Entry 6GVH (X-ray diffraction, 2.74 A resolution); this record covers chain A.

# Chain A
Name: Phosphatidylinositol 4,5-bisphosphate 3-kinase catalytic subunit alpha isoform
Organism: Homo sapiens
Notes: EC 2.7.1.153, 2.7.11.1
UniProtKB: P42336 (PK3CA_HUMAN); numbering as in UniProt (aligned over 107-1068)
Chain sequence (962 residues; each row starts with the number of its first residue):
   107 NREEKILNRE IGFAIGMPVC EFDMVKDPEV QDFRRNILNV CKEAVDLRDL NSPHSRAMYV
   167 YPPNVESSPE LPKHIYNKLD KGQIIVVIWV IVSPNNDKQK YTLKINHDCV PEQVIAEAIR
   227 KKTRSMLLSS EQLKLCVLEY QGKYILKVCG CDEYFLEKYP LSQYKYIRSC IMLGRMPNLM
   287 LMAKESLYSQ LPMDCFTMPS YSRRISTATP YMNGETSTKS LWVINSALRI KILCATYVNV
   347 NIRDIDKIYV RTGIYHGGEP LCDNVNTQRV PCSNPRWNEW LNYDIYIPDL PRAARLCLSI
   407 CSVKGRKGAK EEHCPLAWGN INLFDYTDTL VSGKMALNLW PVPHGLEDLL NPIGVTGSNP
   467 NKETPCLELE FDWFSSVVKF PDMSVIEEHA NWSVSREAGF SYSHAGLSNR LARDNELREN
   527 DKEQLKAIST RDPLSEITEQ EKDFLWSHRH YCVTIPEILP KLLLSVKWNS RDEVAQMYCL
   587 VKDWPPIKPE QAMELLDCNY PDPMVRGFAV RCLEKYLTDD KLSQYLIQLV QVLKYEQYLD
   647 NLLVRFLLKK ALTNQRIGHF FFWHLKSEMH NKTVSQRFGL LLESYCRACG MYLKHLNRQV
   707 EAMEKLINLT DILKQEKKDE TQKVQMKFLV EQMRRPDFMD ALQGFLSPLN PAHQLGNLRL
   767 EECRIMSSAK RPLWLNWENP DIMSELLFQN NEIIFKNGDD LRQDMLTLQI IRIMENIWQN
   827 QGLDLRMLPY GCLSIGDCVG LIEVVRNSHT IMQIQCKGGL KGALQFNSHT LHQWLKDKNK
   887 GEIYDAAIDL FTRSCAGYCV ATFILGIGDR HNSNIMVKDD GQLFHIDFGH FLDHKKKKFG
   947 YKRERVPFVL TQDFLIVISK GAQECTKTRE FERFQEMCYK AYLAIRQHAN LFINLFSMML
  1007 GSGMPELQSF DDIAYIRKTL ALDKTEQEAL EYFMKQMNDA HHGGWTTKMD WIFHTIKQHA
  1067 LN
Not modelled in the structure: 311-321, 411-415, 863-872, 943-948, 1052-1068
UniProt features mapped onto this chain:
  - region: Ile771 to Arg777 (G-loop), Gly912 to Asn920 (Catalytic loop), His931 to Thr957 (Activation loop)
  - site: Lys776 (Implicated in the recognition of ATP as well as PIP2. Also crucial for autophosphorylation of the p85alpha subunit)
  - natural variant: Ile112 (I112N: In MCAP), Arg115 (R115P: In CLAPO and MADAC; uncertain significance), Gly118 (G118D: In CWS5), Glu135 (E135K: In CWS5), Glu218 (E218K: In CWS5), Tyr343 (Y343C: Found in a cancer sample; uncertain significance), Val356 (V356I: In CWS5), Gly364 (G364R: In MCAP), Glu365 (E365K: In MCAP), Cys378 (C378Y: In MCAP), Arg382 (R382K: In CWS5), Cys420 (C420R: In CLOVE, CRC and CLAPO; uncertain significance), 17 further natural variant entries in UniProt
Small-molecule neighbours: FDH (5-(6-azanyl-4-chloranyl-1-propan-2-yl-pyrazolo[3,4-d]pyrimidin-3-yl)-1,3-benzoxazol-2-amine): Arg770, Met772, Trp780, Ile800, Lys802, Asp810, Tyr836, Ile848, Glu849, Val850, Val851, Ser854, Met922, Ile932, Asp933, Phe934
Reported in the primary citation:
  - binding site for FDH: Tyr836, Val851

# Overview
Chain A binds compound FDH. From the paper: a binding site for FDH at Tyr836 and Val851.
Chain A is Phosphatidylinositol 4,5-bisphosphate 3-kinase catalytic subunit alpha isoform (Homo sapiens); the
structure, Crystal structure of PI3K alpha in complex with
3-(2-Amino-benzooxazol-5-yl)-4-chloro-1-isopropyl-1H-pyrazolo[3,4-d]pyrimidin-6-ylamine, was determined by
X-ray diffraction together with 6GVF, 6GVG and 6GVI from the same study.
